PDB entry 8X20 | X-ray diffraction, 2.70 A resolution | chains B and E of the 3 polymer chains in the assembly

# Chain B
Protein: HIV-1 RT p51 subunit
Organism: Human immunodeficiency virus 1
Reference sequence: P12497 (POL_HV1N5); residues 1-428 here correspond to UniProt positions 588-1015 (UniProt number = residue number + 587)
Chain sequence (444 residues; row label = number of the first residue in the row; numbers below 1 keep their minus sign (Met-15 is residue -15)):
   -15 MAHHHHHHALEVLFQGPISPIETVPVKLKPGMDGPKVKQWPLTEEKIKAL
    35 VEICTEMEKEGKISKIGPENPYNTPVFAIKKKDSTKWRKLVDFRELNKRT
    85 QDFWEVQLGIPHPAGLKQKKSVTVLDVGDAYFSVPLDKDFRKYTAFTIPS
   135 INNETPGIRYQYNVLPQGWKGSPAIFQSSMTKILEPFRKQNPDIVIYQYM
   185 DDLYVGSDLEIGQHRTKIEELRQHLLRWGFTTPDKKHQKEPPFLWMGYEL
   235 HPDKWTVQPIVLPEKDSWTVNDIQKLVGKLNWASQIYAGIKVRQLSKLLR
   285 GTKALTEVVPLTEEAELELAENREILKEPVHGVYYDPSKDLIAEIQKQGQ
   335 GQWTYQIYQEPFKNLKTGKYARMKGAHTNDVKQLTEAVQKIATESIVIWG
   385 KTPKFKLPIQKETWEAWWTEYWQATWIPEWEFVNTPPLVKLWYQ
Disordered / not traced: -15 to 4, 214-230, 428
Sequence notes: expression tag (-15 to 0); engineered mutation Ser162 (Cys749 in P12497), Ser280 (Cys867 in P12497)
Swiss-Prot annotation at these positions:
  - region: Phe227 to His235 (RT 'primer grip')
  - motif: Trp398 to Trp414 (Tryptophan repeat motif)
  - binding site (Mg(2+)): Asp110, Asp185, Asp186
  - site (Essential for RT p66/p51 heterodimerization): Trp401, Trp414

# Chain E
Molecule: DNA/RNA
Sequence (38 nucleotides; numbered -4 to 33; the number before each row is that of its first residue; numbers below 1 keep their minus sign (DT-4 is residue -4)):
    -4 TAATCGCCCCCCTTCGGTGCTTTGCACCGAAGGGGGGC
Disordered / not traced: -4 to -2
Modified residues: OMC (o2'-methylycytidine-5'-monophosphate) at position 2; OMC (o2'-methylycytidine-5'-monophosphate) at position 4
Small-molecule neighbours: E-CFCP-triphosphate (XTE): DC0, DG1, DC33

# Interface between chain B and chain E
Contacting residue pairs (5):
  Lys22(B) - OMC_4(E)  salt bridge to the phosphate
  Trp266(B) - DT16(E)  base contact
  Gln269(B) - DT16(E)  hydrogen bond to the base
  Lys395(B) - DC23(E)  phosphate contact
  Lys395(B) - DG24(E)  salt bridge to the phosphate
Other interface residues (no listed pair), chain B (5 interface residues in all): Phe346

# Summary
5 residues of chain B and 4 residues of chain E are in contact; the contacts include 1 hydrogen bond and 2
salt bridges. Among the polar pairs are Gln269(B)-DT16(E), Lys22(B)-OMC_4(E) and Lys395(B)-DG24(E). Chain E
binds E-CFCP-triphosphate. From UniProt: 3 Mg2+-binding residues on chain B.
Chain B is HIV-1 RT p51 subunit (Human immunodeficiency virus 1) and chain E is DNA/RNA; the structure, HIV-1
reverse transcriptase mutant Q151M/Y115F/F116Y/L74V:DNA:E-CFCP-TP ternary complex, was determined by X-ray
diffraction (same publication as 8X1Z, 8X21 and 8X22).
